Entry 6YPF (X-ray diffraction, 1.45 A resolution); this record covers chain A.

[Chain A]
Molecule: Geranyl diphosphate phosphohydrolase
Organism: Rosa hybrid cultivar
Notes: EC 3.6.1.68
UniProt: M4I1C6 (NUDT1_ROSHC); numbering as in UniProt (aligned over 1-150)
Chain sequence (150 residues; row label = number of the first residue in the row):
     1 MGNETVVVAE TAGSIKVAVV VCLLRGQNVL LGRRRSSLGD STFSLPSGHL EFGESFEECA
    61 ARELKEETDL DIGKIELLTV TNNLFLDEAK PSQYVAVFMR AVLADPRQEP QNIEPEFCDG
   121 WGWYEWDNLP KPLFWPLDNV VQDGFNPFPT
Not modelled in the structure: 1-12, 36-37, 86-91, 150
Ligand contacts: geranyl diphosphate (GPP): Ala18, Val20, Arg34, Leu38, Ser44, Ser47, Gly48, His49, Asn83, Phe85, Tyr94, Ala96, Phe98, Phe134, Pro136, Leu137
UniProt features mapped onto this chain:
  - motif: Gly48 to Asp69 (Nudix box)
  - binding site (Mg(2+)): Glu63, Glu67
From the paper describing this entry:
  - binding site for geranyl diphosphate: Arg34, Ser47, His49, Tyr94
  - conformationally variable residues (order/disorder transition): Leu86 to Lys90
  - specificity-determining residues: Ala96, Phe98 (from molecular simulation)
  - specificity-determining residues: Ala18, Cys22, Ser47 (proposed by the authors, not directly observed)

[Summary]
Bound to chain A: geranyl diphosphate. Curated annotation (UniProt) lists Mg2+-binding residues Glu63 and
Glu67. From the paper: a binding site for geranyl diphosphate at Arg34, Ser47 and His49 among others;
specificity determinants Ala96, Phe98 and Ala18 among others.
Chain A is Geranyl diphosphate phosphohydrolase (Rosa hybrid cultivar); the structure, NUDIX1 hydrolase from
Rosa x hybrida in complex with geranyl pyrophosphate, was determined by X-ray diffraction (same publication as
6YPB).
